6MO5 - chain A; structure by X-ray diffraction, 1.85 A resolution.

Chain A:
Molecule: UDP-3-O-acyl-N-acetylglucosamine deacetylase
Source organism: Pseudomonas aeruginosa (strain ATCC 15692 / DSM 22644 / CIP 104116 / JCM 14847 / LMG 12228 / 1C / PRS 101 / PAO1)
Notes: EC 3.5.1.108
UniProt: P47205 (LPXC_PSEAE); numbering as in UniProt (aligned over 2-299)
Amino-acid sequence (304 residues; each row starts with the number of its first residue; numbers below 1 keep their minus sign (His-4 is residue -4)):
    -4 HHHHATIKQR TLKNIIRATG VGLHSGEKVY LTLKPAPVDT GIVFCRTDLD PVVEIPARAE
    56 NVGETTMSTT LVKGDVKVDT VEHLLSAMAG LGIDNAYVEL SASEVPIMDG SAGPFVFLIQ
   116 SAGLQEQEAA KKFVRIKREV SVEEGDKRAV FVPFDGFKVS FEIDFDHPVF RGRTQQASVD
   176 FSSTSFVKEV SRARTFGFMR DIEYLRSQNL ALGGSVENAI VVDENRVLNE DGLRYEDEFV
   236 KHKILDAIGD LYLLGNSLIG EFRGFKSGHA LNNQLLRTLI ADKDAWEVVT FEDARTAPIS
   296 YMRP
Unresolved in the structure: 167
Differences from the reference sequence: expression tag (-4 to 1); conflict Val129 (Ile in P47205)
Bound ions: Mg2+: Asp241 (together with JWP)
Small-molecule neighbours: JWP (N-[(2S)-1-(hydroxyamino)-3-methyl-3-{[(oxetan-3-yl)methyl]sulfonyl}-1-oxobutan-2-yl]-4-(6-hydroxyhexa-1,3-diyn-1-yl)benzamide): Leu18, His19, Met62, Glu77, His78, Thr190, Phe191, Gly192, Phe193, Met194, Asp196, Ile197, Leu200, Arg201, Ala206, Gly209, Ser210, Ala214, Val216, His237, Lys238, Asp241, His264
Curated features (UniProtKB/Swiss-Prot):
  - active site: His264 (Proton donor)
  - binding site (Zn(2+)): His78, His237, Asp241

Overview:
Chain A binds compound JWP. UniProt lists active-site residue His264 and 3 Zn2+-binding residues.
Chain A is UDP-3-O-acyl-N-acetylglucosamine deacetylase (Pseudomonas aeruginosa (strain ATCC 15692 / DSM 22644
/ CIP 104116 / JCM 14847 / LMG 12228 / 1C / PRS 101 / PAO1)); the structure, Co-Crystal structure of P.
aeruginosa LpxC-50228 complex, was determined by X-ray diffraction (same publication as 6MO4, 6MOD and 6MOO).
